Entry 8VAL (electron microscopy, 3.70 A resolution); this record covers chains A and F of the 9 polymer chains in the assembly.

# Chain A
Name: DNA polymerase III subunit delta
From: Escherichia coli
Reference sequence: P28630 (HOLA_ECOLI); residues 1-343 here = UniProt positions 1-343
Amino-acid sequence (343 residues; each row starts with the number of its first residue):
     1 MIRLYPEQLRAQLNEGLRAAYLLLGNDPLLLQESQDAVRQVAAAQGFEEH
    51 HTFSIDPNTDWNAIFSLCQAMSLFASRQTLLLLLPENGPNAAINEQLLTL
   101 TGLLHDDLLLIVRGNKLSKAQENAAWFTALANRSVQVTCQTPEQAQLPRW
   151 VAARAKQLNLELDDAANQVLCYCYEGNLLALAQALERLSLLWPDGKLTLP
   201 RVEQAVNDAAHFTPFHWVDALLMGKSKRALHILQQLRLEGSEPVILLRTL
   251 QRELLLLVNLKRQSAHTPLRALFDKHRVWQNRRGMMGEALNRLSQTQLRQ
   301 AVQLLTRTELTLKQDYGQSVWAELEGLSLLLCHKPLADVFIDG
From the paper describing this entry:
  - binding site for the 20-nt DNA strand: Tyr316

# Chain F
Name: Beta sliding clamp
From: Escherichia coli
Reference sequence: P0A988 (DPO3B_ECOLI); numbering as in UniProt (aligned over 1-366)
Amino-acid sequence (369 residues; row label = number of the first residue in the row; numbers below 1 keep their minus sign (Gly-2 is residue -2)):
    -2 GPHMKFTVEREHLLKPLQQVSGPLGGRPTLPILGNLLLQVADGTLSLTGT
    48 DLEMEMVARVALVQPHEPGATTVPARKFFDICRGLPEGAEIAVQLEGERM
    98 LVRSGRSRFSLSTLPAADFPNLDDWQSEVEFTLPQATMKRLIEATQFSMA
   148 HQDVRYYLNGMLFETEGEELRTVATDGHRLAVCSMPIGQSLPSHSVIVPR
   198 KGVIELMRMLDGGDNPLRVQIGSNNIRAHVGDFIFTSKLVDGRFPDYRRV
   248 LPKNPDKHLEAGCDLLKQAFARAAILSNEKFRGVRLYVSENQLKITANNP
   298 EQEEAEEILDVTYSGAEMEIGFNVSYVLDVLNALKCENVRMMLTDSVSSV
   348 QIEDAASQSAAYVVMPMRL
Construct notes: expression tag (-2 to 0)
UniProt features mapped onto this chain:
  - binding site (DNA): Arg24, Arg73, Gln149, Tyr153, Tyr154
  - mutagenesis: Arg24 (R24A: Mild defect in DNA replication, impaired loading of clamp on DNA, polymerase speed is wild-type. More severe replication defect and very poor clamp loading; when associated with A-149), Gly66 (G66E: In dnaN159; a temperature- and UV-sensitive mutation, displays altered DNA polymerase usage, chronically induced SOS response; when associated with A-174), Ala133 (A133T: Reduction of synthesis of beta*, probably due to mutation of its promoter), Met135 (M135L: 3-fold reduction of synthesis of beta*, probably due to loss of its start codon), Met146 (M146L: No effect on synthesis of beta*), Gln149 (Q149A: Mild defect in DNA replication, impaired loading of clamp on DNA, polymerase speed is wild-type. More severe replication defect and very poor clamp loading; when associated with A-24), Tyr153 to Tyr154 (Very poor loading of clamp on DNA, polymerase speed is wild-type), Gly174 (G174A: In dnaN159; a temperature- and UV-sensitive mutation, displays altered DNA polymerase usage, chronically induced SOS response; when associated with A-66), Gln265 to Leu366 (In dnaN806; temperature sensitive), Ile272 to Leu273 (Monomeric in solution, binds very tightly to subunit delta (holA). The monomer binds tightly to linear and circular DNA. Cannot bind both Pol III and IV simultaneously)

# Chain A / chain F interface
Contacting residue pairs (24; chain A residue first):
  Glu49(A) with Arg152(F), salt bridge
  Asn62(A) with Lys277(F)
  Cys68(A) with Arg365(F), hydrogen bond (backbone-side chain)
  Gln69(A) with Phe278(F); Met364(F); Arg365(F)
  Ala70(A) with Met364(F), hydrophobic
  Met71(A) with His175(F); Met362(F); Pro363(F); Arg365(F)
  Ser72(A) with Gly174(F)
  Leu73(A) with Gly174(F), hydrogen bond (backbone-backbone); His175(F); Arg176(F); Leu177(F), hydrophobic; Val247(F); Val360(F), hydrophobic; Met362(F), hydrophobic
  Phe74(A) with Pro242(F), hydrophobic; Asp243(F); Val247(F), hydrophobic
  His105(A) with Arg365(F)
  Asp107(A) with Arg365(F)
Interface residues without a listed pair, chain A (14 interface residues in all): His51, Phe65, Gln96
Interface residues without a listed pair, chain F (19 interface residues in all): Tyr154, Thr172, Glu276, Val344

# Summary
The interface between chain A and chain F involves 14 residues on one side and 19 on the other; the contacts
include 2 hydrogen bonds and 1 salt bridge. Polar pairs include Glu49(A)-Arg152(F), Cys68(A)-Arg365(F) and
Leu73(A)-Gly174(F). The paper reports a binding site for the 20-nt DNA strand at Tyr316(A).
Here chain A is DNA polymerase III subunit delta and chain F is Beta sliding clamp, both from Escherichia
coli. Entry 8VAL (Structure of the E. coli clamp loader bound to the beta clamp in a Open-DNAp/t conformation)
was determined by electron microscopy together with 8VAM, 8VAN, 8VAP, 8VAQ, 8VAR, 8VAS and 8VAT from the same
study.
